PDB entry 8EEV | electron microscopy, 3.60 A resolution | chains A and L of the 12 polymer chains in the assembly

== Chain A ==
Name: Coat protein
Source organism: Venezuelan equine encephalitis virus
UniProt: P05674 (POLS_EEVV8); residues -811 to 442 here correspond to UniProt positions 1-1254 (UniProt number = residue number + 812)
Amino-acid sequence (1254 residues; row label = number of the first residue in the row; numbers below 1 keep their minus sign (Met-811 is residue -811)):
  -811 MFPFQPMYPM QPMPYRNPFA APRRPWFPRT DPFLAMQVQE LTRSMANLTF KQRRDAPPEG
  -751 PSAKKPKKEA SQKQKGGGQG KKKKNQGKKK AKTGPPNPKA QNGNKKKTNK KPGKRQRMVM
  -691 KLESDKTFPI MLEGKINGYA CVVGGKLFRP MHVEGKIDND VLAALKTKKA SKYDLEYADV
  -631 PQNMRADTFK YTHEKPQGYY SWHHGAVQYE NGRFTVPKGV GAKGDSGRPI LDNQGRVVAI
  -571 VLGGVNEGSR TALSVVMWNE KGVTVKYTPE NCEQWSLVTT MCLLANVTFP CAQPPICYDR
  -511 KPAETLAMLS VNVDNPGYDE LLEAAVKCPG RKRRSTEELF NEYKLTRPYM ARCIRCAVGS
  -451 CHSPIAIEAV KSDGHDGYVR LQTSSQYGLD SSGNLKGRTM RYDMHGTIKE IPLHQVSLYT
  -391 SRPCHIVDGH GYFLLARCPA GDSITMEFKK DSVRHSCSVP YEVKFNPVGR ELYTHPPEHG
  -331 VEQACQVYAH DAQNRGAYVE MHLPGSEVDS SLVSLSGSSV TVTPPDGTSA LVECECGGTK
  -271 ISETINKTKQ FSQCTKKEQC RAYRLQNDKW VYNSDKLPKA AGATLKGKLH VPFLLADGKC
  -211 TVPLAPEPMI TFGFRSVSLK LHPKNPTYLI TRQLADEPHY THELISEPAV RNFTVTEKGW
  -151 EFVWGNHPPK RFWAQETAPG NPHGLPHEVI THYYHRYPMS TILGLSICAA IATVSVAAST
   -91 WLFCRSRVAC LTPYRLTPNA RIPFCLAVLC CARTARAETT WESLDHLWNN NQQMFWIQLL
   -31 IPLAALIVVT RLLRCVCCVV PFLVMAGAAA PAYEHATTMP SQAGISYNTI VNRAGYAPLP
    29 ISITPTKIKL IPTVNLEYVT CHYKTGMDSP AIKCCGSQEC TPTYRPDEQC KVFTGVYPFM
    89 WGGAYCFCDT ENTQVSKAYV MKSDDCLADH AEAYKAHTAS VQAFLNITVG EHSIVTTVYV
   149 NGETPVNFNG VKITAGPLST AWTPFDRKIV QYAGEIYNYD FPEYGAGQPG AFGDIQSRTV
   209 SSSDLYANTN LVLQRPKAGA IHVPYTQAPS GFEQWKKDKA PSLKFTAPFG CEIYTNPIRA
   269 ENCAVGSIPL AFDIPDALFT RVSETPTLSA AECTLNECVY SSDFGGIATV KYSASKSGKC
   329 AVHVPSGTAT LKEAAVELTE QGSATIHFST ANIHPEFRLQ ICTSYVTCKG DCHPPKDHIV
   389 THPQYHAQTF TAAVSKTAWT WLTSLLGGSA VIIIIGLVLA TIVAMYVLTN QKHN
Unresolved in the structure: -811 to 0, 402-442
Disulfides: Cys49-Cys114, Cys62-Cys94, Cys63-Cys96, Cys68-Cys78, Cys259-Cys271, Cys301-Cys376, Cys306-Cys380, Cys328-Cys370
Curated features (UniProtKB/Swiss-Prot):
  - region: Met-811 to Phe-779 (Necessary for nucleocapsid assembly and virus assembly), Phe-779 to Lys-744 (Host transcription inhibition), Ala-721 to Thr-685 (Binding to the viral RNA), Pro-700 to Lys-686 (Ribosome-binding), Ser-536 to Val-525 (Functions as an uncleaved signal peptide for the precursor of protein E3/E2), Val84 to Thr101 (E1 fusion peptide loop)
  - motif: Leu-771 to Leu-764 (Supraphysiological nuclear export signal), Lys-748 to Lys-744 (Nuclear localization signal)
  - active site (Charge relay system): His-660, Asp-638, Ser-586
  - site: Tyr-612 (Involved in dimerization of the capsid protein), Asn-579 (Involved in dimerization of the capsid protein), Trp-537, Ser-536 (Cleavage), Arg-478, Ser-477 (Cleavage), Tyr-434 (Interaction with host receptor LDLRAD3), Val-385 (Interaction with host receptor LDLRAD3), Val-325 (Interaction with host receptor LDLRAD3), Ala-323 (Interaction with host receptor LDLRAD3), His-322 (Interaction with host receptor LDLRAD3), Ala-216 (Interaction with host receptor LDLRAD3), Ala-55, Glu-54 (Cleavage), Ala0, Tyr1 (Cleavage)
  - modified residue: Thr-719 (Phosphothreonine), Thr-704 (Phosphothreonine), Ser-688 (Phosphoserine), Thr-685 (Phosphothreonine)
  - lipidation (S-palmitoyl cysteine): Cys-82, Cys-62, Cys-61
  - glycosylation (N-linked (GlcNAc...) asparagine): Asn-526, Asn-266, Asn-160, Asn134

== Chain L ==
Name: Fab SKT20 light chain
Source organism: Macaca fascicularis
Notes: antibody fragment or engineered binder
Amino-acid sequence (219 residues; each row starts with the number of its first residue; a row labelled like 27A-27E holds insertion residues (27A, then the next letters in order)):
     1 DVVMTQTPLS LPITPGEPAS ISCRSSQ
27A-27E SLLHS
    28 NGNTYLHWYL QKPGQSPQLL IYGGSNRASG VPDRFSGSGS GTDFTLKISK VEAEDVGVYY
    88 CVQAIAFPWT FGQGTKVEIK RTVAAPSVFI FPPSEDQVKS GTVSVVCLLN NFYPREASVK
   148 WKVDGALKTG NSQESVTEQD SKDNTYSLSS TLTLSSTEYQ SHKVYACEVT HQGLSSPVTK
   208 SFNRGEC
Unresolved in the structure: 1, 107-214
Disulfides: Cys23-Cys88

== How chain A and chain L interact ==
Contacting residue pairs (8):
  Cys63(A) with His27D(L); Asn28(L)
  Met88(A) with Phe94(L), hydrophobic
  Phe95(A) with His27D(L); Tyr32(L); Ala91(L); Ile92(L)
  Glu99(A) with Asn28(L)
Interface residues without a listed pair, chain A (5 interface residues in all): Cys96

== In short ==
Chain A and chain L form an interface of 5 and 6 residues respectively. From UniProt: 3 active-site residues
on chain A.
Here chain A is Coat protein (Venezuelan equine encephalitis virus) and chain L is Fab SKT20 light chain
(Macaca fascicularis). Entry 8EEV (Venezuelan equine encephalitis virus-like particle in complex with Fab
SKT-20) was determined by electron microscopy, deposited together with 8DEE, 8DEF, 8DEQ, 8DUL, 8DUN, 8DWO and
8EEU.
